Entry 9ORE (electron microscopy, 4.13 A resolution (low resolution: residue-level contacts below are approximate; hydrogen-bond / salt-bridge calls are withheld)); this record covers chains B and C of the 5 polymer chains in the assembly.

== Chain B ==
Protein: Fusion glycoprotein F0
From: human metapneumovirus
UniProt: Q8B9P3 (Q8B9P3_9MONO); residue numbers follow UniProt; this construct covers 19-90, 103-467
Amino-acid sequence (438 residues; numbered 19 to 468; 12 numbers in that range are skipped by the numbering (no residue carries them; nothing is unmodelled there); the number before each row is that of its first residue):
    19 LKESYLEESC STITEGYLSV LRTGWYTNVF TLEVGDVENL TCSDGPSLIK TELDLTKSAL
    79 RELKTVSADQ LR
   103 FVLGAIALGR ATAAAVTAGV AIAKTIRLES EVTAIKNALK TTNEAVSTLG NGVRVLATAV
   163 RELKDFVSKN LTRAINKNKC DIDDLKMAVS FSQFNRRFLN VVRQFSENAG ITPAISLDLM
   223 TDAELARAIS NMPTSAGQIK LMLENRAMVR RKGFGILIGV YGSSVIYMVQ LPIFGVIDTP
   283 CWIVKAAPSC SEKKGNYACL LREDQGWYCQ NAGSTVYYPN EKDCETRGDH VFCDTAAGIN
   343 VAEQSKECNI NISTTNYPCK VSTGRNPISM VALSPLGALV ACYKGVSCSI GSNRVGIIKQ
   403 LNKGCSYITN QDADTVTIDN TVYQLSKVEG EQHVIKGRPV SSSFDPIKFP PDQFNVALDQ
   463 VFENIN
Sequence notes: conflict R112 (Val in Q8B9P3), E209 (Asp in Q8B9P3), I231 (Val in Q8B9P3), N368 (His in Q8B9P3), P453 (Glu in Q8B9P3); expression tag (468)
Disulfide bonds: C28-C407, C60-C182, C283-C311, C292-C301, C326-C335, C350-C361, C384-C390
Glycans and other covalent adducts: N-acetylglucosamine (NAG) linked to N57, N172

== Chain C ==
Protein: Fusion glycoprotein F0
From: human metapneumovirus
UniProt: Q8B9P3 (Q8B9P3_9MONO); aligned to UniProt positions 19-467 over residues 19-467
Amino-acid sequence (439 residues; row label = number of the first residue in the row; note: 11 numbers in that range are skipped by the numbering (no residue carries them; nothing is unmodelled there)):
    19 LKESYLEESC STITEGYLSV LRTGWYTNVF TLEVGDVENL TCSDGPSLIK TELDLTKSAL
    79 RELKTVSADQ LRR
   103 FVLGAIALGR ATAAAVTAGV AIAKTIRLES EVTAIKNALK TTNEAVSTLG NGVRVLATAV
   163 RELKDFVSKN LTRAINKNKC DIDDLKMAVS FSQFNRRFLN VVRQFSENAG ITPAISLDLM
   223 TDAELARAIS NMPTSAGQIK LMLENRAMVR RKGFGILIGV YGSSVIYMVQ LPIFGVIDTP
   283 CWIVKAAPSC SEKKGNYACL LREDQGWYCQ NAGSTVYYPN EKDCETRGDH VFCDTAAGIN
   343 VAEQSKECNI NISTTNYPCK VSTGRNPISM VALSPLGALV ACYKGVSCSI GSNRVGIIKQ
   403 LNKGCSYITN QDADTVTIDN TVYQLSKVEG EQHVIKGRPV SSSFDPIKFP PDQFNVALDQ
   463 VFENIN
Sequence notes: conflict R90 (Ser101 in Q8B9P3), R112 (Val in Q8B9P3), E209 (Asp in Q8B9P3), I231 (Val in Q8B9P3), N368 (His in Q8B9P3), P453 (Glu in Q8B9P3); expression tag (468)
Disulfide bonds: C28-C407, C60-C182, C283-C311, C292-C301, C326-C335, C350-C361, C384-C390
Glycans and other covalent adducts: N-acetylglucosamine (NAG) linked to N172

== How chain B and chain C interact ==
Pairs across the interface - 57 pairs, chain B then chain C:
  K188(B) - L66(C)
  K188(B) - D183(C)
  K188(B) - D185(C)
  K188(B) - L187(C)
  V191(B) - L66(C)
  Q195(B) - L66(C)
  Q195(B) - T69(C)
  Q195(B) - E70(C)
  L219(B) - R205(C)
  L219(B) - S208(C)
  D220(B) - R205(C)
  T223(B) - E80(C)
  D224(B) - E80(C)
  L243(B) - L89(C)
  E246(B) - R90(C)
  E246(B) - R91(C)
  N247(B) - L89(C)
  N247(B) - R90(C)
  R248(B) - T83(C)
  A249(B) - V84(C)
  R253(B) - N210(C)
  R253(B) - A211(C)
  E327(B) - I213(C)
  R329(B) - S85(C)
  R329(B) - A86(C)
  R329(B) - D87(C)
  R329(B) - L89(C)
  R329(B) - A211(C)
  G330(B) - D87(C)
  H332(B) - L89(C)
  F334(B) - L89(C)
  S364(B) - F103(C)
  T365(B) - F103(C)
  G366(B) - F103(C)
  R367(B) - Q462(C)
  R367(B) - E465(C)
  N368(B) - F103(C)
  I370(B) - F103(C)
  I370(B) - I341(C)
  M372(B) - R112(C)
  L375(B) - A116(C)
  N395(B) - V155(C)
  R396(B) - G152(C)
  R396(B) - N153(C)
  R396(B) - G154(C)
  D421(B) - N342(C)
  V424(B) - T41(C)
  Y425(B) - A338(C)
  L427(B) - A123(C)
  S428(B) - T119(C)
  S428(B) - A123(C)
  K429(B) - A123(C)
  K429(B) - K126(C)
  P453(B) - Q462(C)
  D454(B) - K362(C)
  D454(B) - Q462(C)
  F456(B) - V104(C)
Other interface residues (no listed pair), chain B (55 interface residues in all): F196, N202, Q206, S218, A225, K242, M250, R252, K287, C301, L302, L303, S371, A374, I420, T423, Q426, V430
Other interface residues (no listed pair), chain C (44 interface residues in all): I108, A120, I184, E209, T337, P360

== Overview ==
The interface between chain B and chain C involves 55 residues on one side and 44 on the other. Covalently
linked N-acetylglucosamine: at N57(B) and N172(B). N-acetylglucosamine is covalently linked to N172(C).
Chain B is Fusion glycoprotein F0 and chain C is Fusion glycoprotein F0, both from human metapneumovirus; the
structure, CryoEM structure of 4F11 Fab bound to stabilized MPV-2c HMPV preF, was determined by electron
microscopy.
